PDB entry 6R21 | electron microscopy, 3.33 A resolution | chains E and P of the 30 polymer chains in the assembly

[Chain E]
Protein: Portal protein
Source organism: Enterobacteria phage T7
Reference sequence: P03728 (PORTL_BPT7); residue numbers follow UniProt; this construct covers 1-536
Chain sequence (536 residues; numbered 1 to 536; the number before each row is that of its first residue):
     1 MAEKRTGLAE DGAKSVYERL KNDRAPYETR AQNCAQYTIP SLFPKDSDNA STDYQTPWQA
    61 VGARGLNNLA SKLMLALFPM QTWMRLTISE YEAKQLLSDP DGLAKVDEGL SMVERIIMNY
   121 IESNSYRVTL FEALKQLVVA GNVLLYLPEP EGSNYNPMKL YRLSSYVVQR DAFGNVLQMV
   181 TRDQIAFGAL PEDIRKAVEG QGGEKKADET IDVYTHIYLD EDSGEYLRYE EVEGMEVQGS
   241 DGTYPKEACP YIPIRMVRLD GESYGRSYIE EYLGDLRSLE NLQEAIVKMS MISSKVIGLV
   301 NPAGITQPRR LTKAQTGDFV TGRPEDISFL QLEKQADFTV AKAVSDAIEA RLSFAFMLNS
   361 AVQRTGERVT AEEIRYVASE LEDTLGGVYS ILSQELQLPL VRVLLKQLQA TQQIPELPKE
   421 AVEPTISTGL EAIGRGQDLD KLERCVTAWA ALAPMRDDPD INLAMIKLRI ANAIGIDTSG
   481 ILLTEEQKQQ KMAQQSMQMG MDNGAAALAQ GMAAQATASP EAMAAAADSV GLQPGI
Disordered / not traced: 1-2, 486-536

[Chain P]
Protein: Tail tubular protein gp11
Source organism: Enterobacteria phage T7
Reference sequence: P03746 (TUBE1_BPT7); numbering as in UniProt (aligned over 1-196)
Chain sequence (231 residues; each row starts with the number of its first residue; numbers below 1 keep their minus sign (Met-34 is residue -34)):
   -34 MRGSHHHHHH GMASMTGGNN MGRDLYDDDD KDPSSMRSYD MNVETAAELS AVNDILASIG
    26 EPPVSTLEGD ANADAANARR ILNKINRQIQ SRGWTFNIEE GITLLPDVYS NLIVYSDDYL
    86 SLMSTSGQSI YVNRGGYVYD RTSQSDRFDS GITVNIIRLR DYDEMPECFR YWIVTKASRQ
   146 FNNRFFGAPE VEGVLQEEED EARRLCMEYE MDYGGYNMLD GDAFTSGLLT R
Disordered / not traced: -34 to 5
Cystine bridges: Cys133-Cys171
Differences from the reference sequence: initiating methionine (-34); expression tag (-33 to 0)

[Interface between chain E and chain P]
Residue-residue contacts (7; chain E residue first):
  Gly274(E) - Arg196(P)  hydrogen bond (backbone-side chain)
  Asp275(E) - Arg196(P)  salt bridge
  Arg277(E) - Thr195(P)
  Arg277(E) - Arg196(P)
  Ser278(E) - Arg196(P)  hydrogen bond
  Asn281(E) - Gly192(P)
  Asn281(E) - Leu193(P)

[Summary]
The interface between chain E and chain P involves 5 residues on one side and 4 on the other; the contacts
include 2 hydrogen bonds and 1 salt bridge. Among the polar pairs are Asp275(E)-Arg196(P), Gly274(E)-Arg196(P)
and Ser278(E)-Arg196(P).
Here chain E is Portal protein and chain P is Tail tubular protein gp11, both from Enterobacteria phage T7.
Entry 6R21 (Cryo-EM structure of T7 bacteriophage fiberless tail complex) was determined by electron
microscopy together with 6QWP, 6QX5 and 6QXM from the same study.
